PDB entry 7EIF | X-ray diffraction, 1.58 A resolution | chain A

== Chain A ==
Molecule: YEATS domain-containing protein 4
Source organism: Homo sapiens
UniProtKB: O95619 (YETS4_HUMAN); residues 19-159 here = UniProt positions 19-159
Chain sequence (148 residues; row label = number of the first residue in the row):
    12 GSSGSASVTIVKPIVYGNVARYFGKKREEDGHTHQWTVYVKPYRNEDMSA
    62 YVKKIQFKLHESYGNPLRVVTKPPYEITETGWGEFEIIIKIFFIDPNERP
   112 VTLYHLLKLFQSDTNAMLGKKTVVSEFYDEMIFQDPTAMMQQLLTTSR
Unresolved in the structure: 12-16, 123-130, 157-159
Sequence notes: expression tag (12-18)
UniProt features mapped onto this chain:
  - region: Trp93 to Glu97 (Diacetylated histone H3 binding)
  - site: Ser73 (Interacts with diacetylated histone H3)
  - cross-link: Lys37 (Glycyl lysine isopeptide (Lys-Gly) (interchain with G-Cter in SUMO2))
  - mutagenesis: His43 (H43A: Impaired binding to histone H3 succinylated at 'Lys-122' (H3K122succ)), Tyr74 (Y74A: Impaired binding to histone H3 diacetylated at 'Lys-14' and 'Lys-27' (H3K14ac and H3K27ac), and subsequent deposition of histone H2AZ1/H2A.Z into specific chromatin regions ...), Trp93 (W93A: Impaired binding to histone H3 diacetylated at 'Lys-14' and 'Lys-27' (H3K14ac and H3K27ac), and subsequent deposition of histone H2AZ1/H2A.Z into specific chromatin regions ...)

== Summary ==
Curated annotation (UniProt) lists 3 mutagenesis sites.
Chain A is YEATS domain-containing protein 4 (Homo sapiens); the structure, Crystal structure of GAS41 YEATS
domain, was determined by X-ray diffraction, deposited together with 8IIY, 8IIZ and 8IJ0.
